8XUZ - chains A and B of the 4 polymer chains in the assembly; structure by electron microscopy, 3.05 A resolution.

Chain A:
Molecule: Spike glycoprotein
Source organism: Severe acute respiratory syndrome coronavirus 2
Reference sequence: P0DTC2 (SPIKE_SARS2); aligned to UniProt positions 28-1205 over residues 28-1208 (the alignment contains insertions or deletions, so no single offset holds)
Amino-acid sequence (1235 residues; row label = number of the first residue in the row; note: 3 numbers in that range are skipped by the numbering (no residue carries them; nothing is unmodelled there)):
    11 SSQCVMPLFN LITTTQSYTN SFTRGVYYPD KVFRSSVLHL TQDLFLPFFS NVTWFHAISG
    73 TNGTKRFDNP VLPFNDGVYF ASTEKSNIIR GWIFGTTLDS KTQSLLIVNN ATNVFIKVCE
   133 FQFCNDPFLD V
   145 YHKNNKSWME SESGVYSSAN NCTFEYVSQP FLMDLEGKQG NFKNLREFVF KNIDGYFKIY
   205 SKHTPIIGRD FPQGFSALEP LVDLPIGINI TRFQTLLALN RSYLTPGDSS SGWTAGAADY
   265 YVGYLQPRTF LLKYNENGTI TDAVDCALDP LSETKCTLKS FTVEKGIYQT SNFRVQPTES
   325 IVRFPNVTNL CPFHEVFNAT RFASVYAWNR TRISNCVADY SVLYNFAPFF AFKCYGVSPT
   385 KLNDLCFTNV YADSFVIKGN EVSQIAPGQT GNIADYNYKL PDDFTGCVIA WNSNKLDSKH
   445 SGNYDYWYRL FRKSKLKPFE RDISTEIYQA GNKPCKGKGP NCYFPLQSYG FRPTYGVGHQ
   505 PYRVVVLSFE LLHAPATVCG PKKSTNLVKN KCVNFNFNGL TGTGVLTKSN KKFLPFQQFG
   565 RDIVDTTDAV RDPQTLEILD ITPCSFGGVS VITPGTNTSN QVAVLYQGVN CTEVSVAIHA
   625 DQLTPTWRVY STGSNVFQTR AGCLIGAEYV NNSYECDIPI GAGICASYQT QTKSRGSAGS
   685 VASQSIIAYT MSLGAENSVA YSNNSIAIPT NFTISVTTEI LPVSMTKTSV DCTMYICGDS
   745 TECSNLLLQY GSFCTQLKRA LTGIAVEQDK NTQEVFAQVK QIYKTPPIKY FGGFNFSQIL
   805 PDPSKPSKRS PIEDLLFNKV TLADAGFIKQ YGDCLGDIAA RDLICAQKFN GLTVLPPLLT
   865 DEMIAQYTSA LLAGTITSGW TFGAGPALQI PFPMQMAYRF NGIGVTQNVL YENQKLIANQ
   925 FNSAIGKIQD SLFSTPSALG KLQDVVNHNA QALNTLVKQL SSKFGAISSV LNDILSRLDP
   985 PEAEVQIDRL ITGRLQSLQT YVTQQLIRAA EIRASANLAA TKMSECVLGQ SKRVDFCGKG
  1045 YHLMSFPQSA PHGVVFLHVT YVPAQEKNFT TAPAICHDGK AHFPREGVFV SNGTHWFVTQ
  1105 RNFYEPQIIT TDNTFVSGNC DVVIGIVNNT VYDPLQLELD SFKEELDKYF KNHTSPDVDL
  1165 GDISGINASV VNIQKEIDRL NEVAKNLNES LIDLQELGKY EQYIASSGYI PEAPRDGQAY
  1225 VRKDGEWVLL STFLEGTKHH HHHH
Not modelled in the structure: 11-24, 73-81, 145-153, 178-186, 244-257, 330-527, 675-686, 828-850, 1138-1248
Sequence notes: expression tag (11-27, 1209-1248); variant Leu50 (Ser in P0DTC2), Phe127 (Val in P0DTC2), Asp142 (Gly in P0DTC2), Ser157 (Phe in P0DTC2), Gly158 (Arg in P0DTC2), Ile211 (Leu212 in P0DTC2), Gly212 (Val213 in P0DTC2), Phe215 (Leu216 in P0DTC2), Asn244 (His245 in P0DTC2), Asp263 (Ala264 in P0DTC2), Val331 (Ile332 in P0DTC2), His338 (Gly339 in P0DTC2), Thr355 (Lys356 in P0DTC2), Phe370 (Ser371 in P0DTC2), Pro372 (Ser373 in P0DTC2), Phe374 (Ser375 in P0DTC2), Ala375 (Thr376 in P0DTC2), Lys402 (Arg403 in P0DTC2), Asn404 (Asp405 in P0DTC2), Ser407 (Arg408 in P0DTC2), Asn416 (Lys417 in P0DTC2), Lys439 (Asn440 in P0DTC2), His444 (Val445 in P0DTC2), Ser445 (Gly446 in P0DTC2), Asp449 (Asn450 in P0DTC2), Trp451 (Leu452 in P0DTC2), Lys459 (Asn460 in P0DTC2), Asn476 (Ser477 in P0DTC2), Lys477 (Thr478 in P0DTC2), Lys480 (Asn481 in P0DTC2), Lys482 (Glu484 in P0DTC2), Pro484 (Phe486 in P0DTC2), Arg496 (Gln498 in P0DTC2), Tyr499 (Asn501 in P0DTC2), His503 (Tyr505 in P0DTC2), Lys552 (Glu554 in P0DTC2), Val568 (Ala570 in P0DTC2), Gly612 (Asp614 in P0DTC2), Ser619 (Pro621 in P0DTC2), Tyr653 (His655 in P0DTC2), Lys677 (Asn679 in P0DTC2), Arg679 (Pro681 in P0DTC2), Lys762 (Asn764 in P0DTC2), Tyr794 (Asp796 in P0DTC2), Phe937 (Ser939 in P0DTC2), His952 (Gln954 in P0DTC2), Lys967 (Asn969 in P0DTC2), Leu1141 (Pro1143 in P0DTC2); engineered mutation Gly680 (Arg682 in P0DTC2), Ser681 (Arg683 in P0DTC2), Gly683 (Arg685 in P0DTC2), Pro815 (Phe817 in P0DTC2), Pro890 (Ala892 in P0DTC2), Pro897 (Ala899 in P0DTC2), Pro940 (Ala942 in P0DTC2), Pro984 (Lys986 in P0DTC2), Pro985 (Val987 in P0DTC2)
UniProt features mapped onto this chain:
  - region: Asp1166, Ser1173, Asn1176, Asn1190, Glu1205 (Heptad repeat 2)
  - glycosylation (N-linked (GlcNAc...) asparagine): Asn61 (hybrid), Asn1176 (complex)
Disulfide bonds: Cys131-Cys166, Cys290-Cys300, Cys536-Cys588, Cys615-Cys647, Cys660-Cys669, Cys736-Cys758, Cys741-Cys747, Cys1030-Cys1041, Cys1080-Cys1124
Covalently attached groups: N-acetylglucosamine (NAG) linked to Asn61, Asn122, Asn165, Asn233, Asn281, Asn614, Asn655, Asn707, Asn715, Asn799, Asn1072, Asn1096, Asn1132
What the authors report for this chain:
  - post-translational modification sites: Asn165

Chain B:
Molecule: Spike glycoprotein
Source organism: Severe acute respiratory syndrome coronavirus 2
Reference sequence: P0DTC2 (SPIKE_SARS2); aligned to UniProt positions 28-1205 over residues 28-1208 (the alignment contains insertions or deletions, so no single offset holds)
Amino-acid sequence (1235 residues; numbered 11 to 1248; 3 numbers in that range are skipped by the numbering (no residue carries them; nothing is unmodelled there); the number before each row is that of its first residue):
    11 SSQCVMPLFN LITTTQSYTN SFTRGVYYPD KVFRSSVLHL TQDLFLPFFS NVTWFHA
    70 ISGTNGTKRF DNPVLPFNDG VYFASTEKSN IIRGWIFGTT LDSKTQSLLI VNNATNVFIK
   130 VCEFQFCNDP FLDV
   145 YHKNNKSWME SESGVYSSAN NCTFEYVSQP FLMDLEGKQG NFKNLREFVF KNIDGYFKIY
   205 SKHTPIIGRD FPQGFSALEP LVDLPIGINI TRFQTLLALN RSYLTPGDSS SGWTAGAADY
   265 YVGYLQPRTF LLKYNENGTI TDAVDCALDP LSETKCTLKS FTVEKGIYQT SNFRVQPTES
   325 IVRFPNVTNL CPFHEVFNAT RFASVYAWNR TRISNCVADY SVLYNFAPFF AFKCYGVSPT
   385 KLNDLCFTNV YADSFVIKGN EVSQIAPGQT GNIADYNYKL PDDFTGCVIA WNSNKLDSKH
   445 SGNYDYWYRL FRKSKLKPFE RDISTEIYQA GNKPCKGKGP NCYFPLQSYG FRPTYGVGHQ
   505 PYRVVVLSFE LLHAPATVCG PKKSTNLVKN KCVNFNFNGL TGTGVLTKSN KKFLPFQQFG
   565 RDIVDTTDAV RDPQTLEILD ITPCSFGGVS VITPGTNTSN QVAVLYQGVN CTEVSVAIHA
   625 DQLTPTWRVY STGSNVFQTR AGCLIGAEYV NNSYECDIPI GAGICASYQT QTKSRGSAGS
   685 VASQSIIAYT MSLGAENSVA YSNNSIAIPT NFTISVTTEI LPVSMTKTSV DCTMYICGDS
   745 TECSNLLLQY GSFCTQLKRA LTGIAVEQDK NTQEVFAQVK QIYKTPPIKY FGGFNFSQIL
   805 PDPSKPSKRS PIEDLLFNKV TLADAGFIKQ YGDCLGDIAA RDLICAQKFN GLTVLPPLLT
   865 DEMIAQYTSA LLAGTITSGW TFGAGPALQI PFPMQMAYRF NGIGVTQNVL YENQKLIANQ
   925 FNSAIGKIQD SLFSTPSALG KLQDVVNHNA QALNTLVKQL SSKFGAISSV LNDILSRLDP
   985 PEAEVQIDRL ITGRLQSLQT YVTQQLIRAA EIRASANLAA TKMSECVLGQ SKRVDFCGKG
  1045 YHLMSFPQSA PHGVVFLHVT YVPAQEKNFT TAPAICHDGK AHFPREGVFV SNGTHWFVTQ
  1105 RNFYEPQIIT TDNTFVSGNC DVVIGIVNNT VYDPLQLELD SFKEELDKYF KNHTSPDVDL
  1165 GDISGINASV VNIQKEIDRL NEVAKNLNES LIDLQELGKY EQYIASSGYI PEAPRDGQAY
  1225 VRKDGEWVLL STFLEGTKHH HHHH
Not modelled in the structure: 11-20, 70-80, 145-153, 178-186, 244-257, 330-527, 675-686, 827-848, 1138-1248
Sequence notes: expression tag (11-27, 1209-1248); variant Leu50 (Ser in P0DTC2), Phe127 (Val in P0DTC2), Asp142 (Gly in P0DTC2), Ser157 (Phe in P0DTC2), Gly158 (Arg in P0DTC2), Ile211 (Leu212 in P0DTC2), Gly212 (Val213 in P0DTC2), Phe215 (Leu216 in P0DTC2), Asn244 (His245 in P0DTC2), Asp263 (Ala264 in P0DTC2), Val331 (Ile332 in P0DTC2), His338 (Gly339 in P0DTC2), Thr355 (Lys356 in P0DTC2), Phe370 (Ser371 in P0DTC2), Pro372 (Ser373 in P0DTC2), Phe374 (Ser375 in P0DTC2), Ala375 (Thr376 in P0DTC2), Lys402 (Arg403 in P0DTC2), Asn404 (Asp405 in P0DTC2), Ser407 (Arg408 in P0DTC2), Asn416 (Lys417 in P0DTC2), Lys439 (Asn440 in P0DTC2), His444 (Val445 in P0DTC2), Ser445 (Gly446 in P0DTC2), Asp449 (Asn450 in P0DTC2), Trp451 (Leu452 in P0DTC2), Lys459 (Asn460 in P0DTC2), Asn476 (Ser477 in P0DTC2), Lys477 (Thr478 in P0DTC2), Lys480 (Asn481 in P0DTC2), Lys482 (Glu484 in P0DTC2), Pro484 (Phe486 in P0DTC2), Arg496 (Gln498 in P0DTC2), Tyr499 (Asn501 in P0DTC2), His503 (Tyr505 in P0DTC2), Lys552 (Glu554 in P0DTC2), Val568 (Ala570 in P0DTC2), Gly612 (Asp614 in P0DTC2), Ser619 (Pro621 in P0DTC2), Tyr653 (His655 in P0DTC2), Lys677 (Asn679 in P0DTC2), Arg679 (Pro681 in P0DTC2), Lys762 (Asn764 in P0DTC2), Tyr794 (Asp796 in P0DTC2), Phe937 (Ser939 in P0DTC2), His952 (Gln954 in P0DTC2), Lys967 (Asn969 in P0DTC2), Leu1141 (Pro1143 in P0DTC2); engineered mutation Gly680 (Arg682 in P0DTC2), Ser681 (Arg683 in P0DTC2), Gly683 (Arg685 in P0DTC2), Pro815 (Phe817 in P0DTC2), Pro890 (Ala892 in P0DTC2), Pro897 (Ala899 in P0DTC2), Pro940 (Ala942 in P0DTC2), Pro984 (Lys986 in P0DTC2), Pro985 (Val987 in P0DTC2)
UniProt features mapped onto this chain:
  - region: Asp1166, Ser1173, Asn1176, Asn1190, Glu1205 (Heptad repeat 2)
  - glycosylation (N-linked (GlcNAc...) asparagine): Asn61 (hybrid), Asn1176 (complex)
Disulfide bonds: Cys131-Cys166, Cys290-Cys300, Cys536-Cys588, Cys615-Cys647, Cys660-Cys669, Cys736-Cys758, Cys741-Cys747, Cys1030-Cys1041, Cys1080-Cys1124
Covalently attached groups: N-acetylglucosamine (NAG) linked to Asn122, Asn165, Asn233, Asn281, Asn614, Asn655, Asn707, Asn715, Asn1072, Asn1096, Asn1132
What the authors report for this chain:
  - post-translational modification sites: Asn165

Interface between chain A and chain B:
Residue-residue contacts (101; chain A residue first):
  Tyr38(A) - Phe560(B)  hydrophobic
  Asp40(A) - Phe560(B)
  Lys41(A) - Phe560(B)  hydrogen bond (side chain-backbone)
  Lys41(A) - Gln561(B)
  Lys41(A) - Gln562(B)
  Lys41(A) - Phe563(B)
  Val42(A) - Gln561(B)
  Val42(A) - Arg565(B)
  Phe43(A) - Lys556(B)
  Phe43(A) - Gln561(B)
  Phe43(A) - Phe563(B)  hydrogen bond (backbone-backbone)
  Phe43(A) - Arg565(B)  hydrogen bond (backbone-backbone)
  Arg44(A) - Arg565(B)
  Glu223(A) - Phe560(B)
  Pro224(A) - Phe560(B)
  Asn281(A) - Lys556(B)
  Asn281(A) - Leu558(B)
  Gly282(A) - Leu558(B)
  Asp735(A) - Asn316(B)
  Gln753(A) - Phe968(B)
  Gln753(A) - Gly969(B)  hydrogen bond (side chain-backbone)
  Tyr754(A) - Gln963(B)
  Tyr754(A) - Phe968(B)
  Gly755(A) - Ser966(B)
  Ser756(A) - Thr959(B)
  Ser756(A) - Gln963(B)
  Phe757(A) - Gln963(B)
  Phe757(A) - Phe968(B)  hydrophobic
  Phe757(A) - Gln1000(B)
  Gln760(A) - Thr959(B)
  Lys762(A) - Gln313(B)
  Lys784(A) - Leu697(B)
  Lys784(A) - Gly698(B)
  Lys784(A) - Ala699(B)
  Gln785(A) - Ala699(B)
  Gln785(A) - Asn701(B)  hydrogen bond
  Ile786(A) - Leu697(B)  hydrophobic
  Ile786(A) - Ala699(B)  hydrogen bond (backbone-backbone)
  Ile786(A) - Glu700(B)
  Ile786(A) - Asn701(B)  hydrogen bond (backbone-backbone)
  Tyr787(A) - Asn701(B)
  Lys788(A) - Glu700(B)
  Lys788(A) - Asn701(B)  hydrogen bond (backbone-backbone)
  Lys788(A) - Ser702(B)
  Pro790(A) - Tyr705(B)  hydrophobic
  Tyr794(A) - Tyr705(B)
  Phe795(A) - Tyr705(B)
  Phe853(A) - Phe590(B)
  Gly855(A) - Phe590(B)
  Pro860(A) - Arg644(B)
  Pro861(A) - Gly665(B)
  Pro861(A) - Ala666(B)
  Leu862(A) - Pro663(B)  hydrophobic
  Leu862(A) - Gly665(B)
  Leu862(A) - Ala666(B)
  Leu862(A) - Gly667(B)  hydrogen bond (backbone-backbone)
  Leu863(A) - Met695(B)  hydrophobic
  Thr864(A) - Ala666(B)
  Met867(A) - Thr694(B)
  Met867(A) - Met695(B)  hydrophobic
  Met867(A) - Leu697(B)
  Gln870(A) - Leu697(B)
  Tyr871(A) - Leu697(B)
  Thr881(A) - Val703(B)
  Thr881(A) - Tyr705(B)
  Gly887(A) - Asp1039(B)
  Ala888(A) - Tyr1045(B)
  Ala888(A) - Pro1067(B)
  Pro890(A) - Pro1067(B)
  Pro890(A) - Glu1070(B)
  Leu892(A) - Ala711(B)  hydrophobic
  Leu892(A) - Glu1070(B)
  Gln893(A) - Ala704(B)  hydrogen bond (side chain-backbone)
  Gln893(A) - Ser709(B)  hydrogen bond
  Gln893(A) - Ile710(B)
  Gln893(A) - Ala711(B)  hydrogen bond (backbone-backbone)
  Gln893(A) - Asn1072(B)  hydrogen bond
  Ile894(A) - Tyr705(B)
  Pro895(A) - Ser706(B)
  Pro895(A) - Asn707(B)
  Pro895(A) - Ser709(B)
  Phe896(A) - Tyr705(B)  hydrogen bond (backbone-side chain)
  Met898(A) - Thr1075(B)
  Met898(A) - Ala1076(B)
  Met898(A) - Pro1077(B)
  Tyr902(A) - Val1092(B)
  Tyr902(A) - Arg1105(B)  hydrogen bond
  Asn905(A) - Arg1105(B)
  Gln911(A) - Pro1088(B)
  Asn912(A) - Ser1121(B)
  Tyr915(A) - Pro1077(B)  hydrophobic
  Tyr915(A) - Phe1087(B)  hydrophobic
  Glu916(A) - Ser1121(B)
  Ser965(A) - Asp569(B)
  Gln1003(A) - Gln1000(B)
  Gln1003(A) - Thr1004(B)  hydrogen bond
  Leu1010(A) - Gln1008(B)
  Arg1017(A) - Glu1015(B)  salt bridge
  Ser1028(A) - Val1038(B)
  Glu1029(A) - Arg1037(B)  salt bridge
  Arg1037(A) - Arg1037(B)
Other interface residues (no listed pair), chain A (74 interface residues in all): Thr283, Met738, Arg763, Lys852, Leu856, Thr857, Ser882, Trp884, Gly889, Gln918, Val961, Thr1007, Thr1025, Leu1032, Gly1033
Other interface residues (no listed pair), chain B (77 interface residues in all): Arg318, Lys555, Phe557, Gly564, Val568, Ala645, Asn708, Pro713, Gln955, Lys967, Ser1001, Thr1007, Ile1011, Lys1043, Gly1044, Val1066, Gly1091, Gly1122, Val1126, Val1127, Ile1128

In short:
The interface between chain A and chain B involves 74 residues on one side and 77 on the other; the contacts
include 16 hydrogen bonds and 2 salt bridges. Polar contacts include Arg1017(A)-Glu1015(B),
Glu1029(A)-Arg1037(B) and Lys41(A)-Phe560(B). The paper reports modification sites Asn165(A) and Asn165(B).
Chain A and chain B are both Spike glycoprotein (Severe acute respiratory syndrome coronavirus 2); the
structure, Structure of SARS-CoV-2 BA.2.86 spike glycoprotein in complex with ACE2 (2-up and 1-down state),
was determined by electron microscopy together with 8XUY, 8XV0, 8XV1, 8XVM and 9IU1 from the same study.
